PDB entry 4Y7N | X-ray diffraction, 3.30 A resolution | chains B and C of the 13 polymer chains in the assembly

[Chain B]
Molecule: DNA-directed RNA polymerase II subunit RPB2
From: Saccharomyces cerevisiae (strain ATCC 204508 / S288c)
Notes: EC 2.7.7.6
UniProtKB: P08518 (RPB2_YEAST); residue numbers follow UniProt; this construct covers 1-1224
Chain sequence (1224 residues; row label = number of the first residue in the row):
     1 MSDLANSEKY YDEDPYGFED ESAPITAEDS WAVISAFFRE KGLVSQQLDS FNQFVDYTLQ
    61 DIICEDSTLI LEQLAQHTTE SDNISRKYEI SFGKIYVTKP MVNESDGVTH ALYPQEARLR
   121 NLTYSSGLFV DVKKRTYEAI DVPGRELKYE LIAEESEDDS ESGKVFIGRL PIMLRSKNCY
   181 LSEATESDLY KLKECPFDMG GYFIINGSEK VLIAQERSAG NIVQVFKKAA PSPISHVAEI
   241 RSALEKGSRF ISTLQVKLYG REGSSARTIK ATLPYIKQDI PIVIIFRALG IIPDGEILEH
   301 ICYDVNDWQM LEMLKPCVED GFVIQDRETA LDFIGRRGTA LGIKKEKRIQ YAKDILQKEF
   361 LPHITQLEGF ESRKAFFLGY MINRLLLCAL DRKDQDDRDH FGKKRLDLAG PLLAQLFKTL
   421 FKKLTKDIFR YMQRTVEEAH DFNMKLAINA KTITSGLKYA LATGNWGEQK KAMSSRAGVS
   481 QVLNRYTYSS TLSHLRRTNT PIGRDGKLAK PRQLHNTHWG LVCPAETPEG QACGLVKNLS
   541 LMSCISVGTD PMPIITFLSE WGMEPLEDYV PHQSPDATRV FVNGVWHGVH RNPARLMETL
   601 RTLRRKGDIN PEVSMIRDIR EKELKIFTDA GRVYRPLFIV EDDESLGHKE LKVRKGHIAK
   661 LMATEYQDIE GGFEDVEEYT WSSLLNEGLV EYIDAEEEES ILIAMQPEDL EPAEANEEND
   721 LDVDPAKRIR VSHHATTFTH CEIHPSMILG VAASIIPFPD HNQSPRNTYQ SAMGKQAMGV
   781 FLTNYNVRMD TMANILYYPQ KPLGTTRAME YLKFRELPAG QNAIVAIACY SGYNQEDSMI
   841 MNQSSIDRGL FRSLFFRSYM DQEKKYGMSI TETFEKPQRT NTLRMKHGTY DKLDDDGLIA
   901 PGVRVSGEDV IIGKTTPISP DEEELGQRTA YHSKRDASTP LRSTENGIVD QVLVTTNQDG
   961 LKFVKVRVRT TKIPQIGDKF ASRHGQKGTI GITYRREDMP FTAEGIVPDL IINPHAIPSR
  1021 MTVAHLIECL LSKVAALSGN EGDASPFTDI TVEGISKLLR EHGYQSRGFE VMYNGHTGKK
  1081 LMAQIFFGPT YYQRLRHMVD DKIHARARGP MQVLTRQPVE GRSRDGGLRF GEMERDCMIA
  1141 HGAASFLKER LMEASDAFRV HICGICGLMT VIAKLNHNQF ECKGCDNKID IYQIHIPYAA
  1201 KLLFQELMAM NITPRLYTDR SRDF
Unresolved in the structure: 1-19, 71-89, 135-163, 336-344, 438-445, 503-508, 669-677, 716-721, 920-932, 1222-1224
Metal / ion sites: Zn2+: Cys1163, Cys1166, Cys1182, Cys1185
Residues lining bound ligands: phosphomethylphosphonic acid guanylate ester (G2P): Arg766, Tyr769, Arg1020
Reported in the primary citation:
  - binding site for the 29-nt DNA strand: Gln531
  - conformationally variable residues (side-chain flip): Gln531
  - mutagenesis - Q531A (2.6-fold): increased catalytic activity on GTP
  - mutagenesis - Q531H: unchanged catalytic activity on GTP

[Chain C]
Molecule: DNA-directed RNA polymerase II subunit RPB3
From: Saccharomyces cerevisiae (strain ATCC 204508 / S288c)
UniProtKB: P16370 (RPB3_YEAST); residue numbers follow UniProt; this construct covers 1-318
Chain sequence (318 residues; each row starts with the number of its first residue):
     1 MSEEGPQVKI REASKDNVDF ILSNVDLAMA NSLRRVMIAE IPTLAIDSVE VETNTTVLAD
    61 EFIAHRLGLI PLQSMDIEQL EYSRDCFCED HCDKCSVVLT LQAFGESEST TNVYSKDLVI
   121 VSNLMGRNIG HPIIQDKEGN GVLICKLRKG QELKLTCVAK KGIAKEHAKW GPAAAIEFEY
   181 DPWNKLKHTD YWYEQDSAKE WPQSKNCEYE DPPNEGDPFD YKAQADTFYM NVESVGSIPV
   241 DQVVVRGIDT LQKKVASILL ALTQMDQDKV NFASGDNNTA SNMLGSNEDV MMTGAEQDPY
   301 SNASQMGNTG SGGYDNAW
Unresolved in the structure: 1-2, 269-318
Swiss-Prot annotation at these positions:
  - binding site (Zn(2+)): Cys86, Cys88, Cys92, Cys95
  - modified residue: Ser2 (N-acetylserine)
  - natural variant: Ala30 (A30D: In mutant RPB3-1)
  - mutagenesis: Lys9 (K9E: Transcript termination readthrough)
Metal / ion sites: Zn2+: Cys86, Cys88, Cys92, Cys95

[Interface between chain B and chain C]
Pairs across the interface (76; chain B residue first):
  Asn786(B) - Val57(C)
  Tyr797(B) - Glu61(C)
  Tyr797(B) - Phe62(C)  hydrophobic
  Tyr798(B) - Phe62(C)  hydrophobic
  Tyr798(B) - His65(C)
  Tyr798(B) - Arg66(C)  hydrogen bond
  Ser844(B) - Ala168(C)
  Asp847(B) - His65(C)
  Asp847(B) - His167(C)
  Asp847(B) - Ala168(C)  hydrogen bond (side chain-backbone)
  Arg848(B) - His65(C)
  Arg848(B) - Ala168(C)
  Gly849(B) - His65(C)
  Arg852(B) - His65(C)  hydrogen bond
  Arg969(B) - Ala59(C)
  Arg969(B) - Asp60(C)  salt bridge
  Arg969(B) - Glu61(C)  salt bridge
  Thr970(B) - Glu61(C)
  Thr971(B) - Glu61(C)  hydrogen bond
  Arg995(B) - Lys165(C)
  Arg996(B) - Ile38(C)
  Arg996(B) - Ala173(C)
  Arg996(B) - Ala174(C)  hydrogen bond (side chain-backbone)
  Glu997(B) - Arg34(C)  hydrogen bond (backbone-side chain)
  Glu997(B) - Arg35(C)  salt bridge
  Glu997(B) - Ile38(C)
  Glu997(B) - Ala39(C)
  Asp998(B) - Arg35(C)  salt bridge
  Phe1001(B) - Arg34(C)
  Phe1001(B) - Phe178(C)  hydrophobic
  Ala1003(B) - Glu177(C)
  Ala1003(B) - Phe178(C)  hydrogen bond (backbone-backbone)
  Glu1004(B) - Glu177(C)
  Arg1060(B) - Lys199(C)  hydrogen bond (side chain-backbone)
  Arg1060(B) - Glu200(C)  hydrogen bond (side chain-backbone)
  Arg1060(B) - Pro202(C)
  Gly1063(B) - Pro202(C)
  Tyr1064(B) - Pro202(C)
  Gln1065(B) - Glu200(C)
  Gln1065(B) - Trp201(C)
  Gln1065(B) - Pro202(C)
  Arg1067(B) - Glu194(C)  salt bridge
  Phe1069(B) - Trp192(C)
  Phe1069(B) - Trp201(C)  hydrophobic
  Val1071(B) - Trp201(C)  hydrophobic
  Tyr1073(B) - Phe178(C)
  Tyr1073(B) - Glu179(C)
  Tyr1073(B) - Tyr180(C)
  Gly1075(B) - Asn31(C)
  Gly1075(B) - Arg34(C)
  Gly1075(B) - Arg35(C)  hydrogen bond (backbone-side chain)
  His1076(B) - Asn31(C)  hydrogen bond (backbone-side chain)
  Thr1077(B) - Leu27(C)
  Thr1077(B) - Asn31(C)  hydrogen bond (backbone-side chain)
  Gly1078(B) - Leu27(C)
  Gly1078(B) - Asn31(C)
  Gly1078(B) - Phe178(C)
  Gly1078(B) - Tyr180(C)
  Lys1079(B) - Leu27(C)
  Lys1079(B) - Tyr180(C)
  Lys1079(B) - His188(C)
  Lys1080(B) - Tyr180(C)  hydrogen bond (backbone-side chain)
  Lys1080(B) - Asp181(C)  hydrogen bond (side chain-backbone)
  Lys1080(B) - His188(C)
  Lys1080(B) - Thr189(C)
  Leu1081(B) - His188(C)
  Leu1081(B) - Thr189(C)
  Met1082(B) - Lys187(C)
  Met1082(B) - His188(C)
  Met1082(B) - Thr189(C)
  Met1082(B) - Asp190(C)  hydrogen bond (backbone-backbone)
  Gln1084(B) - Thr189(C)
  Gln1084(B) - Asp190(C)
  Gln1084(B) - Tyr191(C)
  Gln1084(B) - Trp192(C)
  Gln1084(B) - Trp201(C)
Other interface residues (no listed pair), chain B (41 interface residues in all): Leu854, Ile948, Met999, Gly1005, Glu1070, Ala1083
Other interface residues (no listed pair), chain C (38 interface residues in all): Leu69, Ala175, Ile176, Asn184

[In short]
The interface between chain B and chain C involves 41 residues on one side and 38 on the other; the contacts
include 15 hydrogen bonds and 5 salt bridges. Among the polar pairs are Arg969(B)-Asp60(C), Arg969(B)-Glu61(C)
and Glu997(B)-Arg35(C). The paper reports a binding site for the 29-nt DNA strand at Gln531(B); Q531A of chain
B increases catalytic activity on GTP.
Here chain B is DNA-directed RNA polymerase II subunit RPB2 and chain C is DNA-directed RNA polymerase II
subunit RPB3, both from Saccharomyces cerevisiae (strain ATCC 204508 / S288c). Entry 4Y7N (The Structure
Insight into 5-Carboxycytosine Recognition by RNA Polymerase II during Transcription Elongation) was
determined by X-ray diffraction together with 4Y52 from the same study.
